PDB entry 2OI5 | X-ray diffraction, 2.25 A resolution | chain A

== Chain A ==
Molecule: Bifunctional protein glmU
From: Escherichia coli
Notes: EC 2.7.7.23, 2.3.1.157
UniProt: P0ACC7 (GLMU_ECOLI); residue numbers follow UniProt; this construct covers 1-456
Chain sequence (456 residues; row label = number of the first residue in the row):
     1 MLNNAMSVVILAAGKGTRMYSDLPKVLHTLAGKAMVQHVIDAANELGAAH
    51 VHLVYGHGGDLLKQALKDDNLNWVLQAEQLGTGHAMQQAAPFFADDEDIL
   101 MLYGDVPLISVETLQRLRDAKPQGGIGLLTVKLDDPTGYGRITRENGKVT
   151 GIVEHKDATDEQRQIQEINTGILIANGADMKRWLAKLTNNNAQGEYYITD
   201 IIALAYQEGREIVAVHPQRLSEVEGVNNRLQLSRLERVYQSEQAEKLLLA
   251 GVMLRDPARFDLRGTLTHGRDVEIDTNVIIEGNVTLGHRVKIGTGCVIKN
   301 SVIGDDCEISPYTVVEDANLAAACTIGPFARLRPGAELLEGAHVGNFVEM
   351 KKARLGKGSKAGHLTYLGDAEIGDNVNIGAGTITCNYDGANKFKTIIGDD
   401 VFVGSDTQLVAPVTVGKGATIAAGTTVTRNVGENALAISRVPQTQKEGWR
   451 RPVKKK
Disordered / not traced: 1-3, 453-456
Curated features (UniProtKB/Swiss-Prot):
  - region: Leu-230 to Ala-250 (Linker)
  - active site: His-363 (Proton acceptor)
  - binding site (UDP-N-acetyl-alpha-D-glucosamine): Leu-11 to Gly-14, Lys-25, Gln-76, Gly-81, Thr-82, Tyr-103 to Asp-105, Gly-140, Glu-154, Asn-169, Asn-227, Arg-333, Lys-351, Tyr-366, Asn-377
  - binding site (Co(2+)): Asp-105, Asn-227
  - binding site (Mg(2+)): Asp-105, Asn-227
  - binding site (acetyl-CoA): Ala-380, Asn-386, Tyr-387, Ser-405, Ala-423, Arg-440
Bound ions: Mg2+ site 1 near Asp-406 (its only coordinating residue here)
Residues lining bound ligands:
  - acetyl coenzyme A (ACO): His-363, Tyr-366, Gly-379, Ala-380, Ile-383, Thr-384, Cys-385, Asn-386, Tyr-387, Phe-402, Val-403, Gly-404, Ser-405, Val-410, Ala-422, Ala-423, Thr-428, Leu-436, Ile-438, Arg-440, Lys-446, Trp-449
  - uridine-diphosphate-N-acetylglucosamine (UD1): Leu-11, Ala-12, Ala-13, Gly-14, Gln-76, Gln-79, Leu-80, Gly-81, Thr-82, Ala-85, Tyr-103, Gly-104, Asp-105, Tyr-139, Gly-140, Ile-152, Glu-154, Asn-169, Thr-170, Tyr-197, Ile-198, Thr-199
Reported in the primary citation:
  - binding site for acetyl coenzyme A: Ala-380, Tyr-387, Ser-405, Ala-423
  - catalytic residues: His-363, Ala-380, Ser-405 (proposed by the authors, not directly observed)

== Overview ==
Chain A binds acetyl coenzyme A and uridine-diphosphate-N-acetylglucosamine. Curated annotation (UniProt)
lists active-site residue His-363, 19 UDP-N-acetyl-alpha-D-glucosamine-binding residues, Co2+-binding residues
Asp-105 and Asn-227 and Mg2+-binding residues Asp-105 and Asn-227. The paper reports catalytic residues
His-363, Ala-380 and Ser-405; a binding site for acetyl coenzyme A at Ala-380, Tyr-387 and Ser-405 among
others.
Chain A is Bifunctional protein glmU (Escherichia coli); the structure, E. coli GlmU- Complex with UDP-GlcNAc
and Acetyl-CoA, was determined by X-ray diffraction (same publication as 2OI6 and 2OI7).
